Entry 1ELL (X-ray diffraction, 1.76 A resolution); this record covers chain P.

Chain P:
Name: Carboxypeptidase A
Organism: Bos taurus
Notes: EC 3.4.17.1; fragment: alfa-form
UniProt: P00730 (CBPA1_BOVIN); residues 1-309 here correspond to UniProt positions 111-419 (UniProt number = residue number + 110)
Sequence (309 residues; numbered 1 to 309; the number before each row is that of its first residue):
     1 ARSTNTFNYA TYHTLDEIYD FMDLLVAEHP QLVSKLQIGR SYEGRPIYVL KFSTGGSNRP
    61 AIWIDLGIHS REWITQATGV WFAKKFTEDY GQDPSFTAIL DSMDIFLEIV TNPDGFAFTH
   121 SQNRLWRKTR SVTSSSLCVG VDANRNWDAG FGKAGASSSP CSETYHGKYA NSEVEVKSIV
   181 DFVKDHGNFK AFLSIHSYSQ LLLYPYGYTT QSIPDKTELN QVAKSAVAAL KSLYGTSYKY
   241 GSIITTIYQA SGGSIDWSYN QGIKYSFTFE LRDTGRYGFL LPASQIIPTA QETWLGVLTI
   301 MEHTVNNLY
Unresolved in the structure: 306-309
Differences from the reference sequence: variant Ala-228 (Glu338 in P00730), Val-305 (Leu415 in P00730)
Swiss-Prot annotation at these positions:
  - active site: Glu-270 (Proton donor/acceptor)
  - binding site (substrate): His-69 to Glu-72, Arg-127, Asn-144, Arg-145, Ser-197, Tyr-198, Tyr-248
  - binding site (Zn(2+)): His-69, Glu-72, His-196
Disulfide bonds: Cys-138/Cys-161
Ion coordination: Cd2+ site 1: His-13, Glu-17; Cd2+ site 2 near His-29 (its only coordinating residue here); Cd2+ site 3: His-69, Glu-72, His-196; Cd2+ site 4 near His-303 (its only coordinating residue here)

Summary:
His-13 and Glu-17 form the Cd2+ site 1. The Cd2+ site 3 is built by His-69, Glu-72 and His-196. From UniProt:
active-site residue Glu-270, 10 substrate-binding residues and 3 Zn2+-binding residues.
Chain P is Carboxypeptidase A (Bos taurus); the structure, Cadmium-substituted bovine pancreatic
carboxypeptidase A (alfa-form) at ph 7.5 and 0.25 M chloride in monoclinic crystal ..., was determined by
X-ray diffraction, deposited together with 1EE3 and 1ELM.
